8XKU - chains B and R of the 17 polymer chains in the assembly; structure by electron microscopy, 3.20 A resolution.

Chain B:
Name: ATP-dependent zinc metalloprotease FTSH 12, chloroplastic
From: Arabidopsis thaliana
Notes: EC 3.4.24.-
Reference sequence: Q9SAJ3 (FTSHC_ARATH); residues 1-1008 here = UniProt positions 1-1008
Sequence (1008 residues; row label = number of the first residue in the row):
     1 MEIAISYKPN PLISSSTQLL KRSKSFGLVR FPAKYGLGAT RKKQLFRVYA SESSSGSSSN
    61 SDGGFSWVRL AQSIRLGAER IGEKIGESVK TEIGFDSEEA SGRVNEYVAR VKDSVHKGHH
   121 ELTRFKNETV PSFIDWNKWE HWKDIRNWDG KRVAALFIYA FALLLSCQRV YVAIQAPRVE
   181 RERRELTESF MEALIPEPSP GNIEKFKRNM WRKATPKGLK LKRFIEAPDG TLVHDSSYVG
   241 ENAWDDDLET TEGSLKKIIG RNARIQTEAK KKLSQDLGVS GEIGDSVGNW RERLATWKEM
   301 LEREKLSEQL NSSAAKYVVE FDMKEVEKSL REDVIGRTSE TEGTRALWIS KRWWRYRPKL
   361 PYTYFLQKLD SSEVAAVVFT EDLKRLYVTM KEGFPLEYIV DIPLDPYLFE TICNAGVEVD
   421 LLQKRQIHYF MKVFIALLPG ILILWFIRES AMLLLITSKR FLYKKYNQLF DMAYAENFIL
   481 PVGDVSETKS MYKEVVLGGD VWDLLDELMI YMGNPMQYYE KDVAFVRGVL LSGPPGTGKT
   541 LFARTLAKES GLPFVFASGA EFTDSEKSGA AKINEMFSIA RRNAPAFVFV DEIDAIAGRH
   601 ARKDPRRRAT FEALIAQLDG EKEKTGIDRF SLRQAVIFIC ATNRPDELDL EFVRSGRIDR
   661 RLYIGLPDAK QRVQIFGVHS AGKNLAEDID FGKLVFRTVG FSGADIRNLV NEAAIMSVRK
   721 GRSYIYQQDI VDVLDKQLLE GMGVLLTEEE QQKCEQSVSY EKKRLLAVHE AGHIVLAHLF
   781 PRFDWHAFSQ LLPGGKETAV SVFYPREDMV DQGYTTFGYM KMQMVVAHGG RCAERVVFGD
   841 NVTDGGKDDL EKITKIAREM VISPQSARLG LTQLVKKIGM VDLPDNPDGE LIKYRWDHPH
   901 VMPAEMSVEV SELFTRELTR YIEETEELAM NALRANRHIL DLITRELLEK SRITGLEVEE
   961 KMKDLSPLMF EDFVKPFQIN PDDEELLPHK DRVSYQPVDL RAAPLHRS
Not modelled in the structure: 1-118, 190-197, 248-254, 280-289, 480-491, 881-888
UniProt features mapped onto this chain:
  - active site: Glu770
  - binding site (ATP): Gly533 to Thr540
  - binding site (Zn(2+)): His769, His773, Asp849
Bound ions: Mg2+: Asp591 (together with ATP); Zn2+: His769, His773
Small-molecule neighbours:
  - ATP (adenosine-5'-triphosphate): Tyr492, Val496, Pro534, Pro535, Gly536, Thr537, Gly538, Lys539, Thr540, Leu541, Asp591, Thr642, Asn643, His679, Gly703, Ala704, Arg707
  - 1,2-dilauroyl-sn-glycero-3-phosphate (PX2): Arg352, Trp353, Trp354

Chain R:
Name: Embryo defective 2737
From: Arabidopsis thaliana
Reference sequence: F4JYR0 (F4JYR0_ARATH); numbering as in UniProt (aligned over 1-328)
Sequence (328 residues; row label = number of the first residue in the row):
     1 MSRGPGRLIQ NVTQFADAQF KQFSTRYGQQ VIDILDFPIK LVLSPFTLAF DIAGSAPRGF
    61 GIPEFISKIS YLSVFAVATL GTYDIALDLG KKVICQRDCK TCNGWQALRC TMCKGTGSVH
   121 YQIKDYNLRS GEKPTADCVA DAIVENRAEL VHLPSSFNHS APLPSKDCPT CDGTGAMSCT
   181 ECKNKLQVRI SADDIMEPPW KAYNVLKKMD YPYEHIVHSM KDPSIANFWL ITLPQIVGGF
   241 DYDEDVKKKI WWQYEESMRY DQLRDLVAKR NPGWEYLQDA LVSIDPVRAR EDPVIVKNVP
   301 YYKAKKSLEA ESQKKAQKGS RQRKWWFF
Not modelled in the structure: 1-61
Bound ions: Zn2+ site 1: Cys102, Cys179, Cys182; Zn2+ site 2: Cys110, Cys113, Cys168, Cys171

How chain B and chain R interact:
Contacting residue pairs (66; chain B residue first):
  Lys126(B) - Ser165(R)
  Asn127(B) - Pro164(R)
  Asn127(B) - Ser165(R)
  Asn127(B) - Lys166(R)
  Pro131(B) - Pro162(R)
  Pro131(B) - Pro164(R)
  Ile134(B) - Pro162(R)
  Asn137(B) - Tyr301(R)  hydrogen bond
  Lys138(B) - Ala161(R)
  Trp139(B) - Asn298(R)
  Trp139(B) - Pro300(R)  hydrogen bond (side chain-backbone)
  Trp139(B) - Tyr301(R)  hydrophobic
  Trp139(B) - Ala304(R)
  Trp142(B) - Leu308(R)  hydrophobic
  Leu156(B) - Leu308(R)  hydrophobic
  Leu156(B) - Glu311(R)
  Ala160(B) - Lys315(R)
  Leu163(B) - Glu309(R)
  Leu163(B) - Ser312(R)
  Leu164(B) - Lys315(R)
  Leu164(B) - Ala316(R)  hydrophobic
  Gln168(B) - Arg323(R)  hydrogen bond
  Tyr171(B) - Gln317(R)
  Met323(B) - Ile225(R)  hydrophobic
  Met323(B) - Phe228(R)  hydrophobic
  Glu327(B) - Phe228(R)
  Glu327(B) - Thr232(R)
  Glu327(B) - Ile236(R)
  Leu330(B) - Phe228(R)  hydrophobic
  Leu330(B) - Leu233(R)  hydrophobic
  Leu330(B) - Ile236(R)  hydrophobic
  Ile335(B) - Val237(R)  hydrophobic
  Glu381(B) - Pro199(R)
  Asp382(B) - Glu197(R)
  Asp382(B) - Pro198(R)
  Asp382(B) - Pro199(R)
  Asp382(B) - Ala202(R)
  Leu383(B) - Ala202(R)  hydrophobic
  Leu383(B) - Leu206(R)  hydrophobic
  Leu404(B) - Val205(R)  hydrophobic
  Leu404(B) - Leu206(R)  hydrophobic
  Leu404(B) - Met209(R)  hydrophobic
  Pro406(B) - Met209(R)
  Pro406(B) - Tyr211(R)
  Pro406(B) - Pro212(R)
  Tyr407(B) - Pro212(R)  hydrophobic
  Tyr407(B) - His215(R)
  Phe409(B) - Leu206(R)  hydrophobic
  Phe409(B) - Tyr211(R)  hydrophobic
  Glu410(B) - Tyr211(R)
  Glu410(B) - Pro212(R)
  Glu410(B) - His215(R)
  Tyr429(B) - Met196(R)
  Lys432(B) - Ile195(R)
  Val433(B) - Ile195(R)  hydrophobic
  Ala436(B) - Lys92(R)
  Ala436(B) - Ile195(R)  hydrophobic
  Leu437(B) - Leu89(R)
  Leu437(B) - Lys92(R)
  Gly440(B) - Leu89(R)
  Ile443(B) - Ile85(R)  hydrophobic
  Leu444(B) - Thr82(R)
  Leu444(B) - Ile85(R)  hydrophobic
  Leu444(B) - Ala86(R)  hydrophobic
  Leu444(B) - Leu89(R)  hydrophobic
  Ile447(B) - Thr82(R)
Interface residues without a listed pair, chain B (40 interface residues in all): Phe161, Cys167, Val334, Cys413, Ile441
Interface residues without a listed pair, chain R (45 interface residues in all): Ser160, Leu163, Ser224, Lys305, Ser320

Overview:
40 residues of chain B face 45 of chain R across their interface; the contacts include 3 hydrogen bonds. Polar
pairs include Asn137(B)-Tyr301(R), Trp139(B)-Pro300(R) and Gln168(B)-Arg323(R). Ligands of chain B: ATP and
1,2-dilauroyl-sn-glycero-3-phosphate.
Here chain B is ATP-dependent zinc metalloprotease FTSH 12, chloroplastic and chain R is Embryo defective
2737, both from Arabidopsis thaliana. Entry 8XKU (Cryo-EM structure of the Ycf2-FtsHi motor complex from
Arabidopsis in ATP-bound state) was determined by electron microscopy (same publication as 8Z9Y and 8XKV).
